6OPC - chains D and G of the 8 polymer chains in the assembly; structure by electron microscopy, 3.70 A resolution.

# Chain D
Name: Cell division control protein 48
Organism: Saccharomyces cerevisiae
Notes: EC 3.6.4.6
UniProtKB: P25694 (CDC48_YEAST); residue numbers follow UniProt; this construct covers 1-835
Sequence (835 residues; each row starts with the number of its first residue):
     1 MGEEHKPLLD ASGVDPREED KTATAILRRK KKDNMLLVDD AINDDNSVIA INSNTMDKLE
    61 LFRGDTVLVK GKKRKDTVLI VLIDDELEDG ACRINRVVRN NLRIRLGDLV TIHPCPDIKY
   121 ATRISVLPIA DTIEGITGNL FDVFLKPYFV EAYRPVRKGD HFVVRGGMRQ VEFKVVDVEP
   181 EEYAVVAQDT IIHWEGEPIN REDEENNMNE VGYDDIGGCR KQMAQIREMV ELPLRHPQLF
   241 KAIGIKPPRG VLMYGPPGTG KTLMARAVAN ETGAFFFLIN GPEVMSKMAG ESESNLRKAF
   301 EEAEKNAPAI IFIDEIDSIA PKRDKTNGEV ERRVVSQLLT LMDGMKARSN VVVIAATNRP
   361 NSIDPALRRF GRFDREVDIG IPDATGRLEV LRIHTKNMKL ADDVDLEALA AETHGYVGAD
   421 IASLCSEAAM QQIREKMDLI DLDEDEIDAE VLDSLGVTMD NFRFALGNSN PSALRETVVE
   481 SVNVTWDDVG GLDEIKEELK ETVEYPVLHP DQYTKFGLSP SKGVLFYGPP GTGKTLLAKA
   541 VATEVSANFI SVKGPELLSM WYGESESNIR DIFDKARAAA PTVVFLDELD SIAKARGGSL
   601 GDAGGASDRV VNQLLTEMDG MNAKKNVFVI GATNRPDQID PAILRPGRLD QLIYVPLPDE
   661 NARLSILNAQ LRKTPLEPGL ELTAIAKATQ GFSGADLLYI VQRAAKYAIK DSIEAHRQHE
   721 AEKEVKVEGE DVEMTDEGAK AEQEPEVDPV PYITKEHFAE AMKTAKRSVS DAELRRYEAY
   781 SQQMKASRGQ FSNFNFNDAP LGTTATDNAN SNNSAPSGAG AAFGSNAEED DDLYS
Not modelled in the structure: 1-30, 723-747, 797-835
Curated features (UniProtKB/Swiss-Prot):
  - binding site (ATP): Pro257 to Leu263, Asn358, His394, Gly531 to Leu536
  - modified residue: Ser472 (Phosphoserine), Ser519 (Phosphoserine), Thr735 (Phosphothreonine), Ser770 (Phosphoserine)
  - cross-link (Glycyl lysine isopeptide (Lys-Gly)): Lys305 (interchain with G-Cter in ubiquitin), Lys322 (interchain with G-Cter in ubiquitin), Lys346 (interchain with G-Cter in ubiquitin), Lys522 (interchain with G-Cter in ubiquitin), Lys539 (interchain with G-Cter in ubiquitin), Lys594 (interchain with G-Cter in ubiquitin), Lys673 (interchain with G-Cter in ubiquitin)
  - mutagenesis: Lys261 (K261A: Moderate reduction in growth rate; K261T: Probable loss of ATP binding. Complete loss of catalytic activity), Glu315 (E315A: Moderate reduction in growth rate; E315D: Severe loss of catalytic activity without affecting cooperativity between the 2 ATP-binding regions. Slight reduction in growth rate ...), Asn358 (N358A: Slight reduction in growth rate. Restores cell growth; when associated with Q-315), Arg369 (R369A: No effect on growth rate. Restores cell growth; when associated with Q-315), Pro471 (P471A/S: Restores cell growth; when associated with Q-315), Arg475 (R475H: Restores cell growth; when associated with Q-315), Lys534 (K534A/T: Severe loss of catalytic activity. Lethal), Glu588 (E588D: Moderate reduction in growth rate; E588Q: Lethal), Arg645 (R645A: Lethal)
Metal / ion sites: Mg2+ site 1: Thr262 (together with ADP); Mg2+ site 2 near Thr535 (its only coordinating residue here)
Ligand contacts:
  - ADP / beryllium trifluoride, molecule 1: Asp215, Ile216, Gly217, Cys219, Pro256, Pro257, Gly258, Thr259, Gly260, Lys261, Thr262, Leu263, Glu315, Asn358, Val390, His394, Gly418, Ala419
  - ADP / beryllium trifluoride, molecule 2: Asp343, Arg369, Phe370, Arg372
  - ADP / beryllium trifluoride, molecule 3: Asp488, Val489, Gly490, Leu492, Pro529, Pro530, Gly531, Thr532, Gly533, Lys534, Thr535, Leu536, Asn634, Ile666, Gln670, Gly694, Ala695, Leu698
  - ADP / beryllium trifluoride, molecule 4: Asp619, Lys624, Arg645, Arg648

# Chain G
Name: Substrate bound to the central pore of the Cdc48 hexamer
Organism: Saccharomyces cerevisiae
Sequence (22 residues; numbered 1 to 22; the number before each row is that of its first residue; X marks 22 residues of unknown identity (built as UNK)):
     1 XXXXXXXXXX XXXXXXXXXX XX

# Interface between chain D and chain G
Chain D residues in contact with chain G, 10 residues: Lys287, Met288, Ala289, Val330, Met560, Trp561, Tyr562, Asp602, Ala603, Arg609

# Summary
No residue of chain D is in contact with chain G. Ligands of chain D: 4 copies of ADP / beryllium trifluoride.
Curated annotation (UniProt) lists 15 ATP-binding residues and 9 mutagenesis sites on chain D.
Chain D is Cell division control protein 48 and chain G is Substrate bound to the central pore of the Cdc48
hexamer, both from Saccharomyces cerevisiae; the structure, Cdc48 Hexamer in a complex with substrate and
Shp1(Ubx Domain), was determined by electron microscopy, deposited together with 6OMB.
